Entry 7KJJ (X-ray diffraction, 1.55 A resolution); this record covers chains A and B.

== Chain A (and B) ==
Molecule: TTR ancestor
Notes: chain B of this document is another copy of the same molecule, construct and numbering; everything in this record applies to it too
Sequence (132 residues; numbered -1 to 130; the number before each row is that of its first residue; numbers below 1 keep their minus sign (Gly-1 is residue -1)):
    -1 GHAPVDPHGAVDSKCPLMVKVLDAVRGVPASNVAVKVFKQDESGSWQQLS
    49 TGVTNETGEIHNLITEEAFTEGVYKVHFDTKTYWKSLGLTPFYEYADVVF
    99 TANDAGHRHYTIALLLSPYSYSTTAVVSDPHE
Disordered / not traced: -1 to 12, 128-130 (chain B: -1 to 12, 127-130)
Residues lining bound ligands: 3,5,3',5'-tetraiodo-L-thyronine (T44): Lys18, Leu20, Glu57, Thr109, Ala111, Leu112, Leu113, Ser120, Thr122, Val124

== Chain A / chain B interface ==
Residue-residue contacts - 43 pairs, chain A then chain B:
  Trp44(A) with Tyr93(B)
  Phe90(A) with Phe98(B), hydrophobic; Tyr108(B), hydrophobic; Ala123(B), hydrophobic; Val125(B), hydrophobic
  Tyr91(A) with Val96(B), hydrophobic; Val97(B); Thr121(B), hydrogen bond (side chain-backbone); Thr122(B); Ala123(B), hydrogen bond (side chain-backbone)
  Glu92(A) with Val97(B), hydrogen bond (backbone-backbone); Phe98(B); Thr99(B), hydrogen bond
  Tyr93(A) with Trp44(B); Val97(B)
  Asp95(A) with Tyr119(B), hydrogen bond (backbone-side chain)
  Val96(A) with Tyr91(B), hydrophobic
  Val97(A) with Tyr91(B); Glu92(B), hydrogen bond (backbone-backbone); Tyr93(B)
  Phe98(A) with Phe90(B), hydrophobic; Glu92(B)
  Thr99(A) with Glu92(B), hydrogen bond
  Tyr108(A) with Phe90(B), hydrophobic
  Tyr117(A) with Thr122(B); Ala123(B), hydrogen bond (backbone-backbone)
  Ser118(A) with Thr121(B), hydrogen bond (side chain-backbone); Thr122(B), hydrogen bond
  Tyr119(A) with Asp95(B), hydrogen bond (side chain-backbone); Ser120(B); Thr121(B), hydrogen bond (backbone-backbone)
  Ser120(A) with Tyr119(B); Ser120(B)
  Thr121(A) with Tyr91(B), hydrogen bond (backbone-side chain); Ser118(B), hydrogen bond (backbone-side chain); Tyr119(B), hydrogen bond (backbone-backbone)
  Thr122(A) with Tyr91(B); Tyr117(B); Ser118(B), hydrogen bond
  Ala123(A) with Phe90(B), hydrophobic; Tyr91(B), hydrogen bond (backbone-side chain); Tyr117(B), hydrogen bond (backbone-backbone)
  Val125(A) with Phe90(B), hydrophobic
Other interface residues (no listed pair), chain A (21 interface residues in all): Val71, Ile110
Other interface residues (no listed pair), chain B (21 interface residues in all): Val71, Ile110

== Summary ==
Chain A and chain B each contribute 21 residues to their interface; the contacts include 18 hydrogen bonds.
Among the polar pairs are Tyr91(A)-Thr121(B), Tyr91(A)-Ala123(B) and Glu92(A)-Thr99(B). Bound to chain A:
3,5,3',5'-tetraiodo-L-thyronine.
Both chains are TTR ancestor. Entry 7KJJ (Reconstructed ancestor of HIUases and Transthyretins) was determined
by X-ray diffraction together with 7KCN from the same study.
